Entry 7NIN (X-ray diffraction, 1.40 A resolution); this record covers chain A.

== Chain A ==
Molecule: Auxiliary activity 9
Source organism: Lentinus similis
UniProt: A0A0S2GKZ1 (A0A0S2GKZ1_9APHY); residues 1-235 here correspond to UniProt positions 20-254 (UniProt number = residue number + 19)
Sequence (235 residues; numbered 1 to 235; the number before each row is that of its first residue):
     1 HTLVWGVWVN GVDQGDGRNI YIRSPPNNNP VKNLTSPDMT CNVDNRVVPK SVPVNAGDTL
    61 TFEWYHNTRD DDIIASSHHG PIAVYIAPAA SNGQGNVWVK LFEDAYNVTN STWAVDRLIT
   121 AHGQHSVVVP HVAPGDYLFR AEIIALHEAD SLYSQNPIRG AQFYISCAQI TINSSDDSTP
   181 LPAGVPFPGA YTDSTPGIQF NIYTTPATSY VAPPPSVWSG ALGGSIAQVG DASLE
Modified residues: H1 (4-methyl-histidine; HIC)
Swiss-Prot annotation at these positions:
  - binding site (Cu(2+)): H1, H78, Y164
  - binding site ((1,4-beta-D-glucosyl)n): V9, V47, V48, D58, N67, V129, R140
  - binding site (O2): H147, Q162
  - modified residue: H1 (Methylhistidine)
  - glycosylation (N-linked (GlcNAc...) asparagine): N33, N110
Cystine bridges: C41-C167
Covalent attachments: N-acetylglucosamine (NAG) linked to N33
Metal / ion sites: Cu ion: H1, H78
Residues lining bound ligands: Cinnamtannin B1 (UFK): R23, V47, V48, P49, K50, S51, A89, N92, D136, L138, Q169, T171
Reported in the primary citation:
  - binding site for Cinnamtannin B1: R23, V47, P49

== In short ==
Chain A binds Cinnamtannin B1. N-acetylglucosamine is covalently linked to N33. H1 and H78 coordinate a Cu ion
ion. Curated annotation (UniProt) lists 3 Cu2+-binding residues, 7 (1,4-beta-D-glucosyl)n-binding residues and
O2-binding residues H147 and Q162. From the paper: a binding site for Cinnamtannin B1 at R23, V47 and P49.
Chain A is Auxiliary activity 9 (Lentinus similis); the structure, X-ray crystal structure of LsAA9A -
CinnamtanninB1 soak, was determined by X-ray diffraction.
